PDB entry 3KXY | X-ray diffraction, 2.80 A resolution | chains H and W of the 3 polymer chains in the assembly

[Chain H]
Molecule: Exoenzyme S synthesis protein C
Organism: Pseudomonas aeruginosa
Notes: fragment: sequence datbase residues 1-133
UniProt: P26995 (EXSC_PSEAE); residues 1-133 here = UniProt positions 1-133
Amino-acid sequence (133 residues; row label = number of the first residue in the row):
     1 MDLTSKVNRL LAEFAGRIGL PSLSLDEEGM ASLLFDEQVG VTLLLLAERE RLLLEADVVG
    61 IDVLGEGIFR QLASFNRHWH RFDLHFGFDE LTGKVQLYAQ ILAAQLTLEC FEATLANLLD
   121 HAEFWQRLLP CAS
Not modelled in the structure: 1, 132-133
Sequence notes: engineered mutation Val59 (Ala in P26995), Ala132 (Asp in P26995)

[Chain W]
Molecule: ExsE
Organism: Pseudomonas aeruginosa
Notes: fragment: sequence database residues 16-81
UniProt: Q9I322 (Q9I322_PSEAE); residues 16-81 here = UniProt positions 16-81
Amino-acid sequence (66 residues; each row starts with the number of its first residue):
    16 GTEAVGHFEG RSVTRAAVRG EDRSSVAGLA RWLARNVAGD PRSEQALQRL ADGDGTPLEA
    76 RTVRRR
Not modelled in the structure: 16, 40-67
Sequence notes: engineered mutation Thr17 (Ala in Q9I322)

[Interface between chain H and chain W]
Pairs across the interface - 24 pairs, chain H then chain W:
  Ile18(H) - Val78(W)  hydrophobic
  Leu20(H) - Val78(W)  hydrophobic
  Leu20(H) - Arg80(W)
  Ser22(H) - Arg80(W)  hydrogen bond (backbone-side chain)
  Ser32(H) - Arg81(W)  hydrogen bond
  Leu33(H) - Arg79(W)
  Leu33(H) - Arg81(W)  hydrogen bond (backbone-side chain)
  Leu34(H) - Val78(W)
  Leu34(H) - Arg79(W)  hydrogen bond (backbone-backbone)
  Leu34(H) - Arg81(W)
  Phe35(H) - Thr77(W)
  Asp36(H) - Arg76(W)  salt bridge
  Asp36(H) - Thr77(W)  hydrogen bond (backbone-side chain)
  Glu37(H) - Arg79(W)  salt bridge
  Gly40(H) - Arg81(W)
  Arg77(H) - Ser39(W)
  Glu112(H) - Leu73(W)
  Ala116(H) - Leu73(W)  hydrophobic
  Leu119(H) - Leu73(W)  hydrophobic
  Leu119(H) - Arg76(W)
  Asp120(H) - Gly70(W)
  Asp120(H) - Thr71(W)  hydrogen bond (side chain-backbone)
  Asp120(H) - Arg76(W)  salt bridge
  Glu123(H) - Arg76(W)  salt bridge
Also at the interface, not in a pair above, chain H (23 interface residues in all): Leu23, Ser24, Val41, Thr42, Asp57, His78, Leu115
Also at the interface, not in a pair above, chain W (11 interface residues in all): Asp69

[In short]
The interface between chain H and chain W involves 23 residues on one side and 11 on the other, with 6
hydrogen bonds and 4 salt bridges. Polar pairs include Asp36(H)-Arg76(W), Glu37(H)-Arg79(W) and
Asp120(H)-Arg76(W).
Here chain H is Exoenzyme S synthesis protein C and chain W is ExsE, both from Pseudomonas aeruginosa. Entry
3KXY (Crystal Structure of the ExsC-ExsE Complex) was determined by X-ray diffraction.
